3GTG - chains A and H of the 13 polymer chains in the assembly; structure by X-ray diffraction, 3.78 A resolution.

# Chain A
Molecule: DNA-directed RNA polymerase II subunit RPB1
Source organism: Saccharomyces cerevisiae
Notes: EC 2.7.7.6; fragment: DNA-directed RNA polymerase II largest subunit
Reference sequence: P04050 (RPB1_YEAST); residue numbers follow UniProt; this construct covers 1-1733
Amino-acid sequence (1733 residues; numbered 1 to 1733; the number before each row is that of its first residue):
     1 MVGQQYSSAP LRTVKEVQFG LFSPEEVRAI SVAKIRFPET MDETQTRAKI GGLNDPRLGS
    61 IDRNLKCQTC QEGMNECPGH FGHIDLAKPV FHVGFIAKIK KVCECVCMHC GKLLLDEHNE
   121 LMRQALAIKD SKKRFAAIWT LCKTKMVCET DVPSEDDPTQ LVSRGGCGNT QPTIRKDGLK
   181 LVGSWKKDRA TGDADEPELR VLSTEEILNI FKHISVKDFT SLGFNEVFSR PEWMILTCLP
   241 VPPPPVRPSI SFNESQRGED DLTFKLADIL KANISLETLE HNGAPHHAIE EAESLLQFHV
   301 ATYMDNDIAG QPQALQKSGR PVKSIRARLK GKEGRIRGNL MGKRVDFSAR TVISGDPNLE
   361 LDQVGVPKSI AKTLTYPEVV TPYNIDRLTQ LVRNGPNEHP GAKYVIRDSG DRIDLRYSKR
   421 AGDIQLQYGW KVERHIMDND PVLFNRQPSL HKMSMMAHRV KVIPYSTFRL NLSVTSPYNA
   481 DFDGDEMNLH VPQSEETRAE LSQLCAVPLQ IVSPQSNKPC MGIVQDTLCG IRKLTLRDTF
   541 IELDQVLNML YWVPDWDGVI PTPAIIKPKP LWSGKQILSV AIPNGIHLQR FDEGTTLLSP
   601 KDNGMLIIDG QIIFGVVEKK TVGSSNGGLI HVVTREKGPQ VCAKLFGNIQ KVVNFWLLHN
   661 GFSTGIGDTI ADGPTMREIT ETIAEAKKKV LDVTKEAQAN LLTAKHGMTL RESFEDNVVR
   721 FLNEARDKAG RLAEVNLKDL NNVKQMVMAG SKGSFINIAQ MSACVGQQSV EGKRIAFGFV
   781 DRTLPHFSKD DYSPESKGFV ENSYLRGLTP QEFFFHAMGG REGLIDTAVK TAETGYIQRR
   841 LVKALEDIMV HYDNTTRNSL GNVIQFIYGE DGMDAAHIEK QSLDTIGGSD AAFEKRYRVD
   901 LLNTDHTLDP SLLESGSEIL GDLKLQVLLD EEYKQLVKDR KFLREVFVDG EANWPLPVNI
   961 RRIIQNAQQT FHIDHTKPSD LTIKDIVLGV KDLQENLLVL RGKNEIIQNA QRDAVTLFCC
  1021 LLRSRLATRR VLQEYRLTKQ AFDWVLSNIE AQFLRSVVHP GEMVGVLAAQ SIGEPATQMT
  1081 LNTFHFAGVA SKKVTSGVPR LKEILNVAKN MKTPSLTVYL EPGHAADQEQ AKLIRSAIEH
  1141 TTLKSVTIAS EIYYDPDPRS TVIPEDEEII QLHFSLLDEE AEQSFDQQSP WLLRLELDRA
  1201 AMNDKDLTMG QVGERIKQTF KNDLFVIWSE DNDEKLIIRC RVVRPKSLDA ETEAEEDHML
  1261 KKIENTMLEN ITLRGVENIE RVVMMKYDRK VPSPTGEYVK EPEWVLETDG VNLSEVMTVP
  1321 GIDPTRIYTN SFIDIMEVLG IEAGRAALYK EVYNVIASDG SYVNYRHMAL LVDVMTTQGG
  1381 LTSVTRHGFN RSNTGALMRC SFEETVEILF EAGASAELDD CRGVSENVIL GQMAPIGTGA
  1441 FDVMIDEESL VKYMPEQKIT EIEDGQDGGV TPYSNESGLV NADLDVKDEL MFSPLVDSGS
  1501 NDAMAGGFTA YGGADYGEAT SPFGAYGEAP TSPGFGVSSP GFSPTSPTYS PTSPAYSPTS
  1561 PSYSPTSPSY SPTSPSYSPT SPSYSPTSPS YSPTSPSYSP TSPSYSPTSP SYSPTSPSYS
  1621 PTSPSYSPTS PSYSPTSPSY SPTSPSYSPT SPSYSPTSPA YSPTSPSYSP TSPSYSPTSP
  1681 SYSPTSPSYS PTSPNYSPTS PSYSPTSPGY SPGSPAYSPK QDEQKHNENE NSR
Unresolved in the structure: 1-2, 1180-1186, 1452-1733
Disulfides: Cys110-Cys167
Bound ions: Zn2+ site 1: Cys70, Cys77, His80; Zn2+ site 2 near Cys148 (its only coordinating residue here)
Swiss-Prot annotation at these positions:
  - region: Pro248 to Asp260 (Lid loop), Asn306 to Lys323 (Rudder loop), Pro810 to Glu822 (Bridging helix)
  - binding site (Zn(2+)): Cys67, Cys70, Cys77, His80, Cys107, Cys110, Cys148, Cys167
  - binding site (Mg(2+)): Asp481, Asp483, Asp485
  - modified residue: Thr1471 (Phosphothreonine)
  - cross-link (Glycyl lysine isopeptide (Lys-Gly)): Lys695 (interchain with G-Cter in ubiquitin), Lys1246 (interchain with G-Cter in ubiquitin), Lys1350 (interchain with G-Cter in ubiquitin)
Reported in the primary citation:
  - binding site for the 12-nt RNA strand: Arg446, Asn479, Thr827, Gln1078, Asn1082
  - contacts within the chain: Ser769-His1085, Gly772-His1085

# Chain H
Molecule: DNA-directed RNA polymerases I, II, and III subunit RPABC3
Source organism: Saccharomyces cerevisiae
Notes: fragment: DNA-directed RNA polymerases I, II, and III 14.5 kDa polypeptide
Reference sequence: P20436 (RPAB3_YEAST); residues 1-146 here = UniProt positions 1-146
Amino-acid sequence (146 residues; each row starts with the number of its first residue):
     1 MSNTLFDDIF QVSEVDPGRY NKVCRIEAAS TTQDQCKLTL DINVELFPVA AQDSLTVTIA
    61 SSLNLEDTPA NDSSATRSWR PPQAGDRSLA DDYDYVMYGT AYKFEEVSKD LIAVYYSFGG
   121 LLMRLEGNYR NLNNLKQENA YLLIRR
Unresolved in the structure: 64-73
Swiss-Prot annotation at these positions:
  - region: Asp16 to Thr39 (Non-specific ssDNA binding)
  - modified residue: Ser2 (N-acetylserine), Thr68 (Phosphothreonine)

# Interface between chain A and chain H
Pairs across the interface - 46 pairs, chain A then chain H:
  Leu536(A) with Tyr20(H)
  Arg537(A) with Tyr20(H); Val23(H); Arg25(H); Asp41(H), salt bridge; Gly120(H)
  Asp538(A) with Tyr20(H); Asn21(H), hydrogen bond (side chain-backbone); Lys22(H), hydrogen bond (side chain-backbone); Val23(H), hydrogen bond (side chain-backbone)
  Phe540(A) with Asn43(H); Leu121(H), hydrophobic
  Ile560(A) with Thr76(H); Ser78(H); Trp79(H), hydrogen bond (backbone-backbone)
  Thr562(A) with Thr76(H)
  Ala564(A) with Met97(H); Tyr98(H), hydrogen bond (backbone-backbone); Phe118(H)
  Ile565(A) with Asn43(H); Val96(H); Met97(H), hydrophobic
  Ile566(A) with Trp79(H); Val96(H), hydrogen bond (backbone-backbone)
  Lys567(A) with Asn43(H), hydrogen bond (side chain-backbone); Leu46(H); Phe47(H); Tyr95(H); Val96(H), hydrogen bond (backbone-backbone)
  Pro568(A) with Asp94(H)
  Pro570(A) with Trp79(H), hydrophobic
  Trp572(A) with Trp79(H), hydrophobic
  Ser573(A) with Gly119(H), hydrogen bond (side chain-backbone)
  Lys575(A) with Gly119(H); Gly120(H)
  Gln576(A) with Gly119(H)
  Leu597(A) with Tyr102(H), hydrogen bond (backbone-side chain); Tyr115(H)
  Leu598(A) with Arg25(H); Leu122(H)
  Leu606(A) with Tyr102(H), hydrophobic
  Ile613(A) with Tyr102(H), hydrophobic; Ser117(H), hydrogen bond (backbone-side chain); Leu122(H)
  Phe614(A) with Leu122(H), hydrophobic
  Asp739(A) with Arg19(H), salt bridge
Other interface residues (no listed pair), chain A (31 interface residues in all): Leu543, Gly558, Val559, Pro563, Leu571, Ser599, Lys601, Asp602, His975
Other interface residues (no listed pair), chain H (32 interface residues in all): Thr39, Pro82, Glu105, Arg124, Lys136, Tyr141

# In short
31 residues of chain A and 32 residues of chain H are in contact, with 11 hydrogen bonds and 2 salt bridges.
Polar contacts include Arg537(A)-Asp41(H), Asp739(A)-Arg19(H) and Asp538(A)-Asn21(H). From the paper: a
binding site for the 12-nt RNA strand at Arg446(A), Asn479(A) and Thr827(A) among others; contacts within the
chain involving His1085(A), Ser769(A) and Gly772(A).
Chain A is DNA-directed RNA polymerase II subunit RPB1 and chain H is DNA-directed RNA polymerases I, II, and
III subunit RPABC3, both from Saccharomyces cerevisiae; the structure, Backtracked RNA polymerase II complex
with 12mer RNA, was determined by X-ray diffraction together with 3GTJ, 3GTK, 3GTL, 3GTM, 3GTO, 3GTP and 3GTQ
from the same study.
